Entry 9IQX (electron microscopy, 3.37 A resolution); this record covers chains D and F of the 6 polymer chains in the assembly.

Chain D:
Molecule: Transient receptor potential cation channel subfamily V member 4
Organism: Homo sapiens
UniProt: Q9HBA0 (TRPV4_HUMAN); residue numbers follow UniProt; this construct covers 148-787
Sequence (640 residues; numbered 148 to 787; the number before each row is that of its first residue):
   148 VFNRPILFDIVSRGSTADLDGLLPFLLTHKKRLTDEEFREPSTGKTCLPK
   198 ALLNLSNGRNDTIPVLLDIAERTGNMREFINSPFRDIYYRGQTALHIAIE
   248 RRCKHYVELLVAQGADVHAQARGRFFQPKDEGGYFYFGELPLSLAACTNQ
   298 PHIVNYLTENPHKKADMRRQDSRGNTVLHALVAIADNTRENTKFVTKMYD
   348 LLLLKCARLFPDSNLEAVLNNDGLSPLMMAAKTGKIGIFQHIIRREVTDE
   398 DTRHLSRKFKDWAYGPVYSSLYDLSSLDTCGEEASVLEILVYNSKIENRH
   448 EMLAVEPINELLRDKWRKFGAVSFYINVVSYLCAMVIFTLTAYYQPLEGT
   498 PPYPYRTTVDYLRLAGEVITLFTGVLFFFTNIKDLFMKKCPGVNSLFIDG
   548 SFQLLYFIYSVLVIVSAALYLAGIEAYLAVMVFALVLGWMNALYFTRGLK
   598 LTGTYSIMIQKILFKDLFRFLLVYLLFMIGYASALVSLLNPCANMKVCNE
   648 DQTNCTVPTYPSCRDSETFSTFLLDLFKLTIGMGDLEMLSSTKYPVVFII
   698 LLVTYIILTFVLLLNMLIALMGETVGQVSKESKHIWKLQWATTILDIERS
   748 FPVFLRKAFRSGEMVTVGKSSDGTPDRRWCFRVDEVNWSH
Unresolved in the structure: 148, 533-547, 640-657, 787
Cystine bridges: Cys639-Cys660
UniProt features mapped onto this chain:
  - motif: Gly679 to Asp682 (Selectivity filter)
  - binding site (ATP): Lys192, Lys197, Asn201, Tyr236 to Gln239, Arg248
  - binding site (a 1,2-diacyl-sn-glycero-3-phospho-(1D-myo-inositol-4,5-bisphosphate)): Arg249 to Lys251, Asn296 to His299, Lys344
  - binding site (Ca(2+)): Asp682
  - modified residue: Tyr253 (Phosphotyrosine)
  - natural variant: Glu183 (E183K: Found in a patient with spondyloepiphyseal dysplasia Maroteaux type), Lys197 (K197R: In MTD), Leu199 (L199F: In MTD), Arg232 (R232C: In HMND8 and CMT2C), Arg269 (R269C: In CMT2C; R269H: In HMND8 and CMT2C), Gly270 (G270V: In FDAB), Arg271 (R271P: In FDAB), Phe273 (F273L: In FDAB), Glu278 (E278K: In SMDK), Thr295 (T295A: In MTD), Arg315 (R315W: In CMT2C), Arg316 (R316C: In CMT2C and SPSMA; R316H: In CMT2C), 21 further natural variant entries in UniProt
  - mutagenesis: Phe231 (F231C: Decreased ATP-binding), Lys251 (K251E: No effect on channel activity. No effect on interaction with membranes enriched in phosphatidylinositol-2,4-bisphosphate), Asn296 (N296D: Loss of interaction with membranes enriched in phosphatidylinositol-2,4-bisphosphate; when associated with P-299), His299 (H299P: Strongly decreased interaction with membranes enriched in phosphatidylinositol-2,4-bisphosphate. Loss of interaction with membranes enriched in phosphatidylinositol-2,4-bisphosphate ...), Lys344 (K344E: No effect on channel activity. No effect on interaction with membranes enriched in phosphatidylinositol-2,4-bisphosphate), Met680 (M680D: Loss of Ca(2+) influx. Loss of DDX3X translocation to the nucleus)

Chain F:
Molecule: Transforming protein RhoA
Organism: Homo sapiens
Notes: EC 3.6.5.2
UniProt: P61586 (RHOA_HUMAN); numbering as in UniProt (aligned over 1-193)
Sequence (193 residues; numbered 1 to 193; the number before each row is that of its first residue):
     1 MAAIRKKLVIVGDGACGKTCLLIVFSKDQFPEVYVPTVFENYVADIEVDG
    51 KQVELALWDTAGQEDYDRLRPLSYPDTDVILMCFSIDSPDSLENIPEKWT
   101 PEVKHFCPNVPIILVGNKKDLRNDEHTRRELAKMKQEPVKPEEGRDMANR
   151 IGAFGYMECSAKTKDGVREVFEMATRAALQARRGKKKSGCLVL
Unresolved in the structure: 181-193
Ion coordination: Mg2+: Thr19, Thr37 (together with GDP)
Ligand contacts: GDP (guanosine-5'-diphosphate): Asp13, Gly14, Ala15, Cys16, Gly17, Lys18, Thr19, Cys20, Phe30, Val35, Thr37, Lys118, Asp120, Leu121, Ser160, Ala161, Lys162
UniProt features mapped onto this chain:
  - region: Ala61 to Asp78 (Switch II region)
  - motif: Tyr34 to Tyr42 (Effector region)
  - binding site (GTP): Gly12 to Thr19, Phe30 to Thr37, Asp59 to Gln63, Asn117 to Asp120, Ser160 to Lys162
  - site: Gly189, Cys190 (Microbial infection: Cleavage)
  - modified residue: Tyr34 (Microbial infection: O-AMP-tyrosine), Thr37 (Microbial infection: O-AMP-threonine), Asn41 (Microbial infection: ADP-ribosylasparagine), Gln63 (5-glutamyl serotonin), Ser188 (Phosphoserine), Cys190 (Cysteine methyl ester)
  - lipidation: Lys185 (Microbial infection: N6-stearoyl lysine), Lys186 (Microbial infection: N6-stearoyl lysine), Lys187 (Microbial infection: N6-stearoyl lysine), Cys190 (S-geranylgeranyl cysteine)
  - glycosylation: Tyr34 (Microbial infection: O-linked (GlcNAc) tyrosine), Thr37 (Microbial infection: O-alpha-linked (GlcNAc) threonine)
  - cross-link: Lys135 (Glycyl lysine isopeptide (Lys-Gly) (interchain with G-Cter in ubiquitin))
  - natural variant: Glu47 (E47K: In EDFAOB), Pro71 (P71S: In EDFAOB)
  - mutagenesis: Gly14 (G14V: Increased Rho protein signal transduction. Constitutively active), Thr19 (T19N: Decreased Rho protein signal transduction. Decreased substrate adhesion-dependent cell spreading. Decreased stress fibers assembly. Decreased cytoplasmic microtubule organization), Tyr34 (Y34A: Abolishes interaction with DGKQ; Y34F: Abolishes AMPylation by Haemophilus IbpA), Thr37 (T37A: Abolished monoglucosylation by C.difficile toxin TcdA. Abolished O-GlcNAcylation by C.novyi toxin TcdA), Gln63 (Q63L: Causes constitutive activation), Lys135 (K135R: Reduced FBXL19-mediated ubiquitination and subsequent degradation), Lys185 to Lys187 (In 3KR mutant; abolished stearoylation in response to S.flexneri infection), Leu193 (L193M: Converts geranyl-geranylation to farnesylation; does not prevent the cleavage by yopT)

Interface between chain D and chain F:
Residue-residue contacts (27):
  Lys177(D) - Tyr34(F)
  Arg179(D) - Tyr34(F)
  Arg179(D) - Pro36(F)
  Glu183(D) - Asp65(F)
  Glu183(D) - Arg68(F)  salt bridge
  Glu183(D) - Leu69(F)
  Arg224(D) - Phe39(F)
  Arg224(D) - Glu40(F)  hydrogen bond (side chain-backbone)
  Arg224(D) - Asn41(F)  hydrogen bond (side chain-backbone)
  Arg224(D) - Tyr42(F)
  Glu225(D) - Glu40(F)
  Glu225(D) - Asn41(F)
  Asn228(D) - Asn41(F)
  Pro230(D) - Asn41(F)
  Arg232(D) - Leu69(F)
  Arg237(D) - Asp76(F)  salt bridge
  Asp263(D) - Arg5(F)  salt bridge
  His265(D) - Arg5(F)  hydrogen bond (backbone-side chain)
  Ala266(D) - Arg5(F)
  Gln267(D) - Arg5(F)
  Arg269(D) - Asp76(F)  salt bridge
  Asp313(D) - Ala2(F)
  Arg315(D) - Met1(F)
  Arg315(D) - Ala2(F)
  Arg316(D) - Ala3(F)  hydrogen bond (side chain-backbone)
  Arg316(D) - Arg5(F)
  Arg316(D) - Glu54(F)  salt bridge
Also at the interface, not in a pair above, chain D (22 interface residues in all): Thr181, Glu184, Arg186, Pro188, Ser229
Also at the interface, not in a pair above, chain F (21 interface residues in all): Val38, Val43, Trp58, Glu64, Leu72, Pro75

Summary:
The interface between chain D and chain F involves 22 residues on one side and 21 on the other, with 4
hydrogen bonds and 5 salt bridges. Polar pairs include Glu183(D)-Arg68(F), Arg237(D)-Asp76(F) and
Asp263(D)-Arg5(F). Bound to chain F: GDP.
Chain D is Transient receptor potential cation channel subfamily V member 4 and chain F is Transforming
protein RhoA, both from Homo sapiens; the structure, Cryo-EM structure of the human TRPV4-RhoA in complex with
AH001, was determined by electron microscopy, deposited together with 9IQY.
